4TUQ - chains A and P of the 4 polymer chains in the assembly; structure by X-ray diffraction, 2.37 A resolution.

Chain A:
Molecule: DNA polymerase beta
From: Homo sapiens
Notes: EC 2.7.7.7, 4.2.99.-
UniProtKB: P06746 (DPOLB_HUMAN); numbering as in UniProt (aligned over 10-335)
Sequence (326 residues; each row starts with the number of its first residue):
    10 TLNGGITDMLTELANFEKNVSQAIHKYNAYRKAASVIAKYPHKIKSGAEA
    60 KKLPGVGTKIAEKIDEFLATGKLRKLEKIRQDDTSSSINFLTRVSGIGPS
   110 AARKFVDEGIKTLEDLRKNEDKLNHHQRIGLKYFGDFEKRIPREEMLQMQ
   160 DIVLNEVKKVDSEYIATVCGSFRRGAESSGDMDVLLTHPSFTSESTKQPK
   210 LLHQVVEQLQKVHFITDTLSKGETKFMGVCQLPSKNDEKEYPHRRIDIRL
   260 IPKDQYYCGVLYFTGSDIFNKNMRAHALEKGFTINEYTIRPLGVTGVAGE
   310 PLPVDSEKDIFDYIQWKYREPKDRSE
Swiss-Prot annotation at these positions:
  - region: Arg183 to Asp192 (DNA-binding)
  - active site: Lys72 (Nucleophile)
  - binding site (K(+)): Lys60, Leu62, Val65, Thr101, Val103, Ile106
  - binding site (Na(+)): Lys60, Leu62, Val65, Thr101, Val103, Ile106
  - binding site (dATP): Arg149, Ser180, Arg183, Gly189, Asp190
  - binding site (dCTP): Arg149, Ser180, Arg183, Gly189, Asp190
  - binding site (dGTP): Arg149, Ser180, Arg183, Gly189, Asp190, Asp192
  - binding site (dTTP): Arg149, Ser180, Arg183, Gly189, Asp190
  - binding site (Mg(2+)): Asp190, Asp192, Asp256
  - modified residue: Lys72 (N6-acetyllysine), Arg83 (Omega-N-methylarginine), Arg152 (Omega-N-methylarginine)
  - cross-link (Glycyl lysine isopeptide (Lys-Gly)): Lys41 (interchain with G-Cter in ubiquitin), Lys61 (interchain with G-Cter in ubiquitin), Lys81 (interchain with G-Cter in ubiquitin)
  - natural variant: Leu22 (L22P: Found in a gastric cancer sample; uncertain significance), Tyr39 (Y39C: Found in a gastric cancer sample; uncertain significance), Gly118 (G118V: Decreased DNA-directed DNA polymerase activity), Arg137 (R137Q: Decreased function in base-excision repair), Arg149 (R149I: Decreased DNA-directed DNA polymerase activity), Asp160 (D160N: Found in a gastric cancer sample; uncertain significance), Cys239 (C239R: Found in a gastric cancer sample; uncertain significance), Lys289 (K289M: Found in a colon cancer sample; uncertain significance), Asn294 (N294D: Found in a gastric cancer sample; uncertain significance), Glu295 (E295K: Found in a gastric cancer sample; uncertain significance)
  - mutagenesis: Phe25 (F25W: No effect on 5'-dRP lyase activity. Decreased ssDNA binding), His34 (H34G: Decreased 5'-dRP lyase activity. Decreased ssDNA binding), Lys35 (K35A: Decreased 5'-dRP lyase activity. Decreased ssDNA binding. Loss of 5'-dRP lyase activity; when associated with A-68 and A-72. Decreased ssDNA binding; when associated with A-68 and A-72 ...), Tyr39 (Y39F: No effect on 5'-dRP lyase activity; Y39Q: Abolishes DNA polymerase and 5'-dRP lyase activity), Lys41 (K41R: Abolishes ubiquitination; when associated with R-61 and R-81), Lys60 (K60A: Decreased 5'-dRP lyase activity. Decreased ssDNA binding), Lys61 (K61R: Abolishes ubiquitination; when associated with R-41 and R-81), Lys68 (K68A: No effect on 5'-dRP lyase activity. Decreased ssDNA binding. Loss of 5'-dRP lyase activity; when associated with A-35 and A-72. Decreased ssDNA binding; when associated with A-35 and A-72 ...), Glu71 (E71Q: No effect on 5'-dRP lyase activity. No effect on structure shown by circular dichroism. No effect on ssDNA binding), Lys72 (K72A: Severely reduced 5'-dRP lyase activity. Does not affect ssDNA binding. Loss of 5'-dRP lyase activity; when associated with A-35 and A-68. Decreased ssDNA binding ...), Glu75 (E75A: Slightly decreased 5'-dRP lyase activity. Decreased ssDNA binding. No effect on structure shown by circular dichroism), Lys81 (K81R: Abolishes ubiquitination; when associated with R-41 and R-61), 5 further mutagenesis entries in UniProt

Chain P:
Molecule: 10-nt DNA strand
Sequence (10 nucleotides; numbered 1 to 10; the number before each row is that of its first residue):
     1 GGTGATGGGC

Chain A / chain P interface:
Pairs across the interface (19; chain A residue first):
  Val103(A) - DG9(P)  phosphate contact
  Ser104(A) - DG9(P)  phosphate contact
  Gly105(A) - DG8(P)  phosphate contact
  Gly105(A) - DG9(P)  hydrogen bond to the phosphate
  Ile106(A) - DG8(P)  phosphate contact
  Ile106(A) - DG9(P)  phosphate contact
  Gly107(A) - DG8(P)  hydrogen bond to the phosphate
  Gly107(A) - DG9(P)  phosphate contact
  Pro108(A) - DG8(P)  phosphate contact
  Ser109(A) - DG7(P)  phosphate contact
  Ser109(A) - DG8(P)  hydrogen bond to the phosphate
  Ala110(A) - DG8(P)  hydrogen bond to the phosphate
  His135(A) - DG9(P)  sugar contact
  Asp192(A) - DC10(P)  phosphate contact
  Arg254(A) - DG9(P)  phosphate contact
  Arg254(A) - DC10(P)  salt bridge to the phosphate
  Asp256(A) - DC10(P)  phosphate contact
  Tyr271(A) - DC10(P)  hydrogen bond to the base
  Phe272(A) - DC10(P)  phosphate contact
Interface residues without a listed pair, chain A (17 interface residues in all): Asp190, Lys234, Met236

Overview:
17 residues of chain A and 4 residues of chain P are in contact, with 5 hydrogen bonds and 1 salt bridge.
Polar pairs include Tyr271(A)-DC10(P), Gly105(A)-DG9(P) and Gly107(A)-DG8(P).
Here chain A is DNA polymerase beta (Homo sapiens) and chain P is a 10-nt DNA strand. Entry 4TUQ (Human DNA
polymerase beta inserting dCMPNPP opposite GG template (GG0b)) was determined by X-ray diffraction together
with 4TUP, 4TUR and 4TUS from the same study.
